PDB entry 8WFP | X-ray diffraction, 1.99 A resolution | chains A and C

Chain A:
Molecule: Serine/threonine-protein kinase PLK1
Organism: Homo sapiens
Notes: EC 2.7.11.21
Reference sequence: P53350 (PLK1_HUMAN); numbering as in UniProt (aligned over 373-596)
Amino-acid sequence (226 residues; each row starts with the number of its first residue):
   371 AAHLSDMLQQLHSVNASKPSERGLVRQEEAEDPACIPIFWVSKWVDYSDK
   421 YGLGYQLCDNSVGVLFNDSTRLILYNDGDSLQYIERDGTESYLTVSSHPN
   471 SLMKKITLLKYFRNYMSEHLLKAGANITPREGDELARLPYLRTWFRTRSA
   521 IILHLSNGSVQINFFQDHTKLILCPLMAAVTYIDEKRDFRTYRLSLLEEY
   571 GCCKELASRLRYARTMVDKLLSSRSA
Disordered / not traced: 596
Differences from the reference sequence: expression tag (371-372)
UniProt features mapped onto this chain:
  - region: Ala-493 to Arg-507 (Linker), His-538 to Lys-540 (Important for interaction with phosphorylated proteins)
  - modified residue: Ser-375 (Phosphoserine), Ser-450 (Phosphoserine), Thr-498 (Phosphothreonine)
  - cross-link: Lys-492 (Glycyl lysine isopeptide (Lys-Gly) (interchain with G-Cter in ubiquitin))
  - mutagenesis: Trp-414 (W414F: Abolishes interaction with CDC25C and reduces centrosomal localization; W414F: No effect on centrosomal localization, nor on S-phase progression; when asscociated with A-427 ...), Val-415 (V415A: Loss of centrosomal localization and of S-phase progression; when associated with A- 414 and A-427), Leu-427 (L427A: No effect on centrosomal localization, nor on S-phase progression; when associated with A-414. Loss of centrosomal localization and of S-phase progression; when associated with A- 414 and A-415), Lys-492 (K492R: Severe mitotic defects leading to prometaphase delay. Increased localization at kinetochores leading to increased levels of phosphorylated BUBR1), His-538 (H538A: In pincer mutant; loss of centrosomal location and decreased interaction with phosphorylated CDC25C and BUB1; when associated with M-540), Lys-540 (K540M: In pincer mutant; loss of centrosomal location and decreased interaction with phosphorylated CDC25C and BUB1; when associated with A-538)

Chain C:
Molecule: DD-1
Amino-acid sequence (7 residues; row label = number of the first residue in the row):
     1 XPLHSTX
Modified positions: ACE (acetyl group) at position 1; Thr-6 (phosphothreonine; TPO); NH2 (amino group) at position 7

Interface between chain A and chain C:
Pairs across the interface (20; chain A residue first):
  Lys-413(A) with Ser-5(C)
  Trp-414(A) with Pro-2(C); Leu-3(C); His-4(C); Ser-5(C), hydrogen bond (backbone-backbone)
  Val-415(A) with Leu-3(C); His-4(C)
  Asp-416(A) with Leu-3(C), hydrogen bond (backbone-backbone)
  Tyr-485(A) with His-4(C), hydrogen bond
  Leu-490(A) with His-4(C); Ser-5(C); NH2_7(C)
  Leu-491(A) with Thr-6(C); NH2_7(C)
  Arg-516(A) with ACE_1(C); Pro-2(C), hydrogen bond (side chain-backbone)
  Arg-518(A) with ACE_1(C), hydrogen bond (side chain-backbone)
  Phe-535(A) with Pro-2(C), hydrophobic
  His-538(A) with Thr-6(C)
  Lys-540(A) with Thr-6(C)
Also at the interface, not in a pair above, chain A (14 interface residues in all): His-489, Phe-534

In short:
The interface between chain A and chain C involves 14 residues on one side and 7 on the other; the contacts
include 5 hydrogen bonds. Polar contacts include Tyr-485(A)/His-4(C), Arg-516(A)/Pro-2(C) and
Arg-518(A)/ACE_1(C). Curated annotation (UniProt) lists 6 mutagenesis sites on chain A.
Here chain A is Serine/threonine-protein kinase PLK1 (Homo sapiens) and chain C is DD-1. Entry 8WFP (Crystal
structure of polo-like kinase(PLK1)PBD in complex with DD-1) was determined by X-ray diffraction.
